PDB entry 2NBW | solution NMR | chains A and B

# Chain A
Protein: 26S proteasome regulatory subunit RPN1
Source organism: Saccharomyces cerevisiae S288c
UniProtKB: P38764 (RPN1_YEAST); residues 482-612 here = UniProt positions 482-612
Sequence (131 residues; numbered 482 to 612; the number before each row is that of its first residue):
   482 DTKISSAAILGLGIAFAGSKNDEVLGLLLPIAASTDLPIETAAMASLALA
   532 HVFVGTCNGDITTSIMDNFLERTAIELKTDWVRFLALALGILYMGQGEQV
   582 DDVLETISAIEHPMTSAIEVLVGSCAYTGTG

# Chain B
Protein: UV excision repair protein RAD23
Source organism: Saccharomyces cerevisiae S288c
UniProtKB: P32628 (RAD23_YEAST); numbering as in UniProt (aligned over 1-78)
Sequence (78 residues; numbered 1 to 78; the number before each row is that of its first residue):
     1 MVSLTFKNFKKEKVPLDLEPSNTILETKTKLAQSISCEESQIKLIYSGKV
    51 LQDSKTVSECGLKDGDQVVFMVSQKKST
Curated features (UniProtKB/Swiss-Prot):
  - cross-link: K49 (Glycyl lysine isopeptide (Lys-Gly) (interchain with G-Cter in ubiquitin))

# Interface between chain A and chain B
Residue-residue contacts (23; chain A residue first):
  A514(A) - Q74(B)
  G540(A) - F9(B)
  D541(A) - K10(B)
  T543(A) - F9(B)
  T544(A) - V72(B)
  S545(A) - Q74(B)
  M547(A) - M71(B)
  D548(A) - K43(B)
  D548(A) - S73(B)
  D548(A) - Q74(B)
  L551(A) - K43(B)
  E552(A) - K75(B)
  E579(A) - K11(B)
  D582(A) - K11(B)
  D583(A) - K7(B)
  D583(A) - K11(B)
  V584(A) - F9(B)
  E586(A) - K7(B)
  T587(A) - M71(B)
  A590(A) - G48(B)
  A590(A) - K49(B)
  E592(A) - K49(B)
  E592(A) - V50(B)
Interface residues without a listed pair, chain A (19 interface residues in all): Q580
Interface residues without a listed pair, chain B (15 interface residues in all): I45, V69
Interface features reported in the paper:
  - specific contacts: T543(A)-F9(B) (hydrophobic contact), T544(A)-M71(B), M547(A)-F9(B) (hydrophobic contact), V584(A)-F9(B) (hydrophobic contact), T587(A)-M71(B), M71(B)-M547(A)
  - interface residues, chain A: D548(A), E552(A), D583(A), E586(A), E592(A)
  - interface residues, chain B: K7(B), K10(B), K11(B), K43(B), I45(B), K49(B), V50(B), V69(B), K75(B)

# Summary
19 residues of chain A face 15 of chain B across their interface. The authors report hydrophobic contacts
between T543(A) and F9(B), M547(A) and F9(B) and V584(A) and F9(B); contacts between T544(A) and M71(B),
T587(A) and M71(B) and M71(B) and M547(A). From the paper: interface residues D548(A), E552(A) and K7(B) among
others.
Here chain A is 26S proteasome regulatory subunit RPN1 and chain B is UV excision repair protein RAD23, both
from Saccharomyces cerevisiae S288c. Entry 2NBW (Solution structure of the Rpn1 T1 site with the Rad23 UBL
domain) was determined by solution NMR, deposited together with 2NBV.
